Entry 3ASZ (X-ray diffraction, 2.25 A resolution); this record covers chains A and B.

== Chain A (and B) ==
Molecule: Uridine kinase
Organism: Thermus thermophilus
Notes: EC 2.7.1.48; chain B of this document is another copy of the same molecule, construct and numbering; everything in this record applies to it too
Reference sequence: Q5SKR5 (URK_THET8); residues 1-211 here = UniProt positions 1-211
Amino-acid sequence (211 residues; numbered 1 to 211; the number before each row is that of its first residue):
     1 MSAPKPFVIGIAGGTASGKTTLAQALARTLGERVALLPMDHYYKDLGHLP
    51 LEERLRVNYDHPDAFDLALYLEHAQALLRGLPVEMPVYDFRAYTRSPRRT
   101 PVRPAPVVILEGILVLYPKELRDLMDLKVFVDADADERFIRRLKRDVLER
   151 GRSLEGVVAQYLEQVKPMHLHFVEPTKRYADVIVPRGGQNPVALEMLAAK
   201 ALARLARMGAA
Disordered / not traced: 1-4, 208-211 (chain B: 1-3)
Residues lining bound ligands: cytidine-5'-monophosphate (C5P): Thr-15, Ala-16, Lys-19, Asp-40, Tyr-43, Tyr-59, Asp-60, Tyr-88, Phe-90, Tyr-93, Ile-113, Arg-142, Arg-145, Arg-150, Arg-152, Gln-160, Val-165
UniProt features mapped onto this chain:
  - binding site (ATP): Gly-13 to Thr-20

== How chain A and chain B interact ==
Contacting residue pairs (30; chain A residue first):
  Leu-127(A) with Val-192(B), hydrophobic; Met-196(B), hydrophobic
  Asp-134(A) with Arg-178(B), salt bridge
  Arg-178(A) with Asp-134(B), salt bridge; Arg-186(B)
  Ala-180(A) with Pro-185(B); Arg-186(B), hydrogen bond (backbone-side chain)
  Asp-181(A) with Pro-185(B); Arg-186(B), salt bridge; Asn-190(B), hydrogen bond (backbone-side chain); Val-192(B); Ala-193(B)
  Val-182(A) with Ile-183(B); Met-196(B), hydrophobic
  Ile-183(A) with Val-182(B); Ile-183(B), hydrogen bond (backbone-backbone)
  Pro-185(A) with Ala-180(B); Asp-181(B)
  Arg-186(A) with Ala-180(B), hydrogen bond (side chain-backbone); Asp-181(B), salt bridge
  Asn-190(A) with Asp-181(B), hydrogen bond (side chain-backbone)
  Val-192(A) with Leu-127(B), hydrophobic; Asp-181(B)
  Ala-193(A) with Asp-181(B)
  Glu-195(A) with Lys-200(B), salt bridge
  Met-196(A) with Val-182(B), hydrophobic; Met-196(B), hydrophobic
  Leu-197(A) with Met-196(B), hydrophobic
  Lys-200(A) with Glu-195(B), salt bridge; Met-196(B)
Also at the interface, not in a pair above, chain A (18 interface residues in all): Asp-126, Tyr-179
Also at the interface, not in a pair above, chain B (18 interface residues in all): Asp-126, Glu-137, Leu-197

== In short ==
Chain A and chain B each contribute 18 residues to their interface, with 5 hydrogen bonds and 6 salt bridges.
Among the polar pairs are Asp-134(A)/Arg-178(B), Asp-181(A)/Arg-186(B) and Glu-195(A)/Lys-200(B). Bound to
chain A: cytidine-5'-monophosphate. UniProt lists 8 ATP-binding residues on chain A.
Chain A and chain B are both Uridine kinase (Thermus thermophilus); the structure, CMP-complex structure of
uridine kinase from Thermus thermophilus HB8, was determined by X-ray diffraction.
